PDB entry 1SB3 | X-ray diffraction, 2.20 A resolution | chains D and E of the 6 polymer chains in the assembly

[Chain D]
Molecule: 4-hydroxybenzoyl-CoA reductase alpha subunit
Source organism: Thauera aromatica
Notes: EC 1.3.99.20
UniProt: O33819 (HCRA_THAAR); numbering as in UniProt (aligned over 1-769)
Chain sequence (769 residues; each row starts with the number of its first residue):
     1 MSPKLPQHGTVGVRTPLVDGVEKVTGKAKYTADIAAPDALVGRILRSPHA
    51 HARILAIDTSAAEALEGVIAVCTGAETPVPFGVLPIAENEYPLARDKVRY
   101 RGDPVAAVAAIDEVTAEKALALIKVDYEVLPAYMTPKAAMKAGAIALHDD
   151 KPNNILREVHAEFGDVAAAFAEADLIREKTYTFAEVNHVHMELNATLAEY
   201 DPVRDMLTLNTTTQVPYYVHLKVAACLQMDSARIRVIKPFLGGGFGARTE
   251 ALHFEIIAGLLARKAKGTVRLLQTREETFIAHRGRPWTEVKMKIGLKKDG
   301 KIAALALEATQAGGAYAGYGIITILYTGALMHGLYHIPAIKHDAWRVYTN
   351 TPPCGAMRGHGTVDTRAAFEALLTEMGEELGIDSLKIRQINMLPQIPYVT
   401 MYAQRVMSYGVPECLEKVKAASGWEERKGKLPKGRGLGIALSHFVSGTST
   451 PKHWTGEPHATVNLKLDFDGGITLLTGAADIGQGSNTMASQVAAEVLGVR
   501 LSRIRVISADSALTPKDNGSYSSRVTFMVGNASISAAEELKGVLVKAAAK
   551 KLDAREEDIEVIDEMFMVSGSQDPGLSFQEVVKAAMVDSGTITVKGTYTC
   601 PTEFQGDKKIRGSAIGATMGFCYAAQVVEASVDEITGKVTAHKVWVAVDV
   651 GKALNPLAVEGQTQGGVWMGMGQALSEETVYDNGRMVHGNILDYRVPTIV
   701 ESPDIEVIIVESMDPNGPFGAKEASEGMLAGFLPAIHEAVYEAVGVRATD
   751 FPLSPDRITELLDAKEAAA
Not modelled in the structure: 1-8, 769
Ligand contacts: molybdenum cofactor (PCD; (molybdopterin-cytosine dinucleotide-S,S)-dioxo-aqua-molybdenum(V)): Gln214, Gly243, Gly244, Phe245, Gly246, Thr249, Ala356, Met357, Arg358, Gly359, His360, Ile481, Gly482, Gln483, Gly484, Ser485, Met488, Ser520, Tyr521, Ser522, Ser523, Arg524, Val525, Thr526, Val650, Lys652, Ala653, Leu654, Asn655, Ala658, Val659, Gln662, Ala721, Lys722, Glu723, Ala724, Ser725, Glu726
Swiss-Prot annotation at these positions:
  - binding site (Mo-molybdopterin cytosine dinucleotide): Gln214, Gly244, Phe245, Ser522 to Thr526, Val650 to Asn655, Lys722 to Ser725

[Chain E]
Molecule: 4-hydroxybenzoyl-CoA reductase beta subunit
Source organism: Thauera aromatica
Notes: EC 1.3.99.20
UniProt: O33820 (HCRB_THAAR); numbering as in UniProt (aligned over 1-324)
Chain sequence (324 residues; row label = number of the first residue in the row):
     1 MNILTDFRTHRPATLADAVNALAAEATLPLGAGTDLLPNLRRGLGHPAAL
    51 VDLTGIDGLATISTLADGSLRIGAGATLEAIAEHDAIRTTWPALAQAAES
   101 VAGPTHRAAATLGGNLCQDTRCTFYNQSEWWRSGNGYCLKYKGDKCHVIV
   151 KSDRCYATYHGDVAPALMVLDARAEIVGPAGKRTVPVAQLFRESGAEHLT
   201 LEKGELLAAIEVPPTGAWSAAYSKVRIRDAVDFPLAGVAAALQRDGDRIA
   251 GLRVAITGSNSAPLMVPVDALLGGNWDDAAAETLAQLVRKTSNVLRTTIT
   301 GVKYRRRVLLAISRKVVDQLWEAR
Not modelled in the structure: 324
Bound ions: 4Fe-4S cluster Fe: Cys122, Cys138, Cys146, Cys155
Ligand contacts:
  - FAD (flavin-adenine dinucleotide): Leu28, Pro29, Leu30, Gly31, Ala32, Gly33, Thr34, Asp35, Leu36, Pro38, Leu53, Ala74, Leu78, Ser100, Val101, Ala102, His106, Ala110, Thr111, Gly113, Gly114, Asn115, Cys117, Gln118, His160, Gly161, Asp162, Leu201, Glu205, Leu206, Leu207, Lys224, Arg226, Val231, Asp232, Phe233, Pro234
  - 4Fe-4S cluster (SF4): Cys122, Phe124, Tyr125, Cys138, Leu139, Lys140, Cys146, His147, Val148, Cys155, Tyr156, Ala157, Thr297
Swiss-Prot annotation at these positions:
  - binding site (FAD): Pro29 to Leu36, Thr111, Asn115, Gln118, Asp162, Lys224
  - binding site ([4Fe-4S] cluster): Cys122, Cys138, Cys146, Cys155

[Interface between chain D and chain E]
Contacting residue pairs (57; chain D residue first):
  Arg46(D) - Trp130(E)  hydrogen bond (backbone-side chain)
  Ser47(D) - Trp130(E)
  Arg101(D) - Trp130(E)
  Arg101(D) - Trp131(E)  hydrogen bond (side chain-backbone)
  Arg101(D) - Gly134(E)
  Arg101(D) - Asn135(E)
  Gly102(D) - Trp130(E)
  Glu113(D) - Met1(E)  hydrogen bond (side chain-backbone)
  Glu113(D) - Ile3(E)
  Glu117(D) - Ile3(E)
  Glu276(D) - Ser128(E)  hydrogen bond
  Glu276(D) - Trp130(E)
  Glu276(D) - Trp131(E)
  Ile280(D) - Trp130(E)  hydrophobic
  Glu634(D) - Arg307(E)
  Ile635(D) - Arg307(E)
  Ile635(D) - Ala311(E)
  Thr636(D) - Tyr304(E)  hydrogen bond (backbone-side chain)
  Thr636(D) - Val308(E)
  Lys638(D) - Arg226(E)  hydrogen bond (side chain-backbone)
  Lys638(D) - Ile227(E)  hydrogen bond (side chain-backbone)
  Lys638(D) - Arg228(E)
  Lys638(D) - Asp229(E)  salt bridge
  Ser676(D) - Ile227(E)
  Val680(D) - Ile299(E)  hydrophobic
  Asp682(D) - Phe124(E)
  Arg685(D) - Phe124(E)
  Arg685(D) - Trp131(E)
  Arg685(D) - Asn135(E)
  Met686(D) - Trp131(E)  hydrogen bond (backbone-side chain)
  Val687(D) - Thr123(E)
  Val687(D) - Gln127(E)
  Val687(D) - Ile299(E)  hydrophobic
  His688(D) - Ile299(E)
  Asn690(D) - Arg42(E)
  Ile691(D) - Arg228(E)
  Leu692(D) - Arg121(E)
  Leu692(D) - Arg228(E)
  Leu692(D) - Phe233(E)  hydrophobic
  Asp693(D) - Ile299(E)
  Arg695(D) - Ile227(E)
  Arg695(D) - Arg228(E)
  Arg695(D) - Asp232(E)  salt bridge
  Arg695(D) - Ile299(E)
  Arg695(D) - Thr300(E)  hydrogen bond
  Val696(D) - Arg228(E)  hydrogen bond (backbone-side chain)
  Thr698(D) - Ala230(E)
  Val700(D) - Asp229(E)
  Glu701(D) - Arg228(E)
  Glu701(D) - Asp229(E)  hydrogen bond (side chain-backbone)
  Pro755(D) - Ile227(E)
  Pro755(D) - Tyr304(E)
  Asp756(D) - Tyr304(E)
  Thr759(D) - Tyr304(E)
  Thr759(D) - Arg307(E)
  Glu760(D) - Lys303(E)  salt bridge
  Asp763(D) - Arg307(E)  salt bridge
Other interface residues (no listed pair), chain D (37 interface residues in all): Pro48, Val114, Asp633, Pro697
Other interface residues (no listed pair), chain E (33 interface residues in all): Asn126, Glu129, Val225, Val231, Leu235, Ile312, Lys315

[In short]
37 residues of chain D and 33 residues of chain E are in contact; the contacts include 11 hydrogen bonds and 4
salt bridges. Among the polar pairs are Lys638(D)-Asp229(E), Arg695(D)-Asp232(E) and Glu760(D)-Lys303(E).
Bound to chain D: molybdenum cofactor.
Chain D is 4-hydroxybenzoyl-CoA reductase alpha subunit and chain E is 4-hydroxybenzoyl-CoA reductase beta
subunit, both from Thauera aromatica; the structure, Structure of 4-hydroxybenzoyl-CoA reductase from Thauera
aromatica, was determined by X-ray diffraction, deposited together with 1RM6.
